PDB entry 9OTW | X-ray diffraction, 2.24 A resolution | chain A

== Chain A ==
Name: Nucleoprotein
From: Influenza A virus (A/(Puerto Rico/8/1934-Korea/426/1968)(H2N2))
Reference sequence: A0A343VTP6 (A0A343VTP6_9INFA); residues 8-498 here = UniProt positions 8-498
Sequence (498 residues; each row starts with the number of its first residue):
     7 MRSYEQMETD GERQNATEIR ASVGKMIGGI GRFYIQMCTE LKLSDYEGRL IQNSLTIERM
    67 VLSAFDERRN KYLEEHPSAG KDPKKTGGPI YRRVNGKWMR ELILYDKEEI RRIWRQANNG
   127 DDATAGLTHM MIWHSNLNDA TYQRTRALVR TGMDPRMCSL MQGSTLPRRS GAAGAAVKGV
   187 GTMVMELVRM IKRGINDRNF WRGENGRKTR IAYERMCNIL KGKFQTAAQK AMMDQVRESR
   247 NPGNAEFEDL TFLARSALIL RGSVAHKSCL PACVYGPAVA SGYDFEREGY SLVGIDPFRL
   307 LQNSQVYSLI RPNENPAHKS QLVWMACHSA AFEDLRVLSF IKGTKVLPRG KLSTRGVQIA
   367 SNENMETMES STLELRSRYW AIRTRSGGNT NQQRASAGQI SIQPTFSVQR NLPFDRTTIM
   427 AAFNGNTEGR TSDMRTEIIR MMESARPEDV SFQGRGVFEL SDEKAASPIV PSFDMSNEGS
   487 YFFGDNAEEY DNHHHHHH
Unresolved in the structure: 7-19, 84-85, 391-410, 499-504
Construct notes: initiating methionine (7); expression tag (499-504)
Residues lining bound ligands: A1CEF (5-(4-{[(2R)-6,6-dimethyl-1,4-dioxan-2-yl]methoxy}phenyl)-2-oxo-6-(trifluoromethyl)-1,2-dihydropyridine-3-carboxamide): Ser-274, Leu-298, Val-299, Gly-300, Pro-303, Phe-304, Trp-330, His-334, Ala-336, Glu-339, Val-343, Leu-344, Ile-347, Ala-387, Ile-388, Arg-389, Leu-418, Val-456, Ser-457, Phe-458, Gln-459

== Summary ==
Bound to chain A: compound A1CEF.
Chain A is Nucleoprotein (Influenza A virus (A/(Puerto Rico/8/1934-Korea/426/1968)(H2N2))); the structure,
Influenza A Virus Nucleoprotein(8-498)NP complex with
5-(4-{[(2R)-6,6-dimethyl-1,4-dioxan-2-yl]methoxy}phenyl)-2-oxo-6-(trifluoromethyl)-1,2-dihydropyridine-3-carboxamide
(compound 13), was determined by X-ray diffraction together with 9OUC and 9OUG from the same study.
